6BGA - chains B and D of the 5 polymer chains in the assembly; structure by X-ray diffraction, 2.31 A resolution.

== Chain B ==
Name: 2B4 peptide, MHC I-Ek B chain
Organism: Mus musculus
Reference sequence: Q31163 (Q31163_MOUSE); residues 3-198 here correspond to UniProt positions 29-224 (UniProt number = residue number + 26)
Amino-acid sequence (233 residues; row label = number of the first residue in the row; numbers below 1 keep their minus sign (Ala-24 is residue -24)):
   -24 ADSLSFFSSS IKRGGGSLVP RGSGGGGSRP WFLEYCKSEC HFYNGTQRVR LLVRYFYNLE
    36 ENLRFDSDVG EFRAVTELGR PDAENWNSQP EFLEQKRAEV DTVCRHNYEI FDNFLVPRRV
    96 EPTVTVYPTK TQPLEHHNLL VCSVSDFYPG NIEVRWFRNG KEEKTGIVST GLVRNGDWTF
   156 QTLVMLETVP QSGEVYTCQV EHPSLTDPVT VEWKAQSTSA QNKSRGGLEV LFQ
Not modelled in the structure: -4, 106-112, 191-208
Sequence notes: expression tag (199-208)
Disulfide bonds: Cys15-Cys79, Cys117-Cys173
Covalent attachments: glycan linked to Asn19

== Chain D ==
Name: T cell receptor 2B4 beta chain
Organism: Mus musculus
Amino-acid sequence (255 residues; numbered 0 to 254; the number before each row is that of its first residue; numbering starts at 0):
     0 ADPKVIQTPR YLVKGQGQKA KMRCIPEKGH PVVFWYQQNK NNEFKFLINF QNQEVLQQID
    60 MTEKRFSAEC PSNSPCSLEI QSSEAGDSAL YLCASSLNWS QDTQYFGPGT RLLVLEDLKN
   120 VFPPEVAVFE PSEAEISHTQ KATLVCLATG FYPDHVELSW WVNGKEVHSG VCTDPQPLKE
   180 QPALNDSRYA LSSRLRVSAT FWQNPRNHFR CQVQFYGLSE NDEWTQDRAK PVTQIVSAEA
   240 WGRADSRGGL EVLFQ
Not modelled in the structure: 245-254
Disulfide bonds: Cys23-Cys92, Cys69-Cys75, Cys145-Cys210

== Chain B / chain D interface ==
Pairs across the interface (22; chain B residue first):
  Ser-17(B) with Trp98(D), hydrogen bond; Ser99(D), hydrogen bond; Gln100(D), hydrogen bond (backbone-side chain)
  Ser-16(B) with Trp98(D); Gln100(D), hydrogen bond (backbone-side chain)
  Ser-15(B) with Asn97(D), hydrogen bond; Gln100(D)
  Ile-14(B) with Val31(D), hydrophobic; Gln50(D); Asn97(D), hydrogen bond (backbone-side chain); Trp98(D), hydrophobic
  Gln64(B) with Leu96(D); Asn97(D), hydrogen bond; Asp101(D)
  Glu66(B) with Gln100(D); Asp101(D); Thr102(D), hydrogen bond
  Phe67(B) with Asn97(D); Gln100(D), hydrogen bond (backbone-backbone); Asp101(D), hydrogen bond (backbone-side chain)
  Gln70(B) with Ser99(D), hydrogen bond (side chain-backbone); Gln100(D)
Interface residues without a listed pair, chain B (9 interface residues in all): Trp61
Interface residues without a listed pair, chain D (10 interface residues in all): Pro30

== Summary ==
9 residues of chain B and 10 residues of chain D are in contact; the contacts include 11 hydrogen bonds. Among
the polar pairs are Ser-17(B)-Trp98(D), Ser-17(B)-Ser99(D) and Ser-17(B)-Gln100(D).
Chain B is 2B4 peptide, MHC I-Ek B chain and chain D is T cell receptor 2B4 beta chain, both from Mus
musculus; the structure, 2B4 I-Ek TCR-MHC complex with affinity-enhancing Velcro peptide, was determined by
X-ray diffraction.
